PDB entry 7N9Z | electron microscopy, 2.19 A resolution | chains G and I of the 4 polymer chains in the assembly

== Chain G ==
Molecule: Ubiquinol oxidase subunit 2
Organism: Escherichia coli
Reference sequence: A0A024L5V9 (A0A024L5V9_ECOLX); residues 1-315 here = UniProt positions 1-315
Chain sequence (315 residues; row label = number of the first residue in the row):
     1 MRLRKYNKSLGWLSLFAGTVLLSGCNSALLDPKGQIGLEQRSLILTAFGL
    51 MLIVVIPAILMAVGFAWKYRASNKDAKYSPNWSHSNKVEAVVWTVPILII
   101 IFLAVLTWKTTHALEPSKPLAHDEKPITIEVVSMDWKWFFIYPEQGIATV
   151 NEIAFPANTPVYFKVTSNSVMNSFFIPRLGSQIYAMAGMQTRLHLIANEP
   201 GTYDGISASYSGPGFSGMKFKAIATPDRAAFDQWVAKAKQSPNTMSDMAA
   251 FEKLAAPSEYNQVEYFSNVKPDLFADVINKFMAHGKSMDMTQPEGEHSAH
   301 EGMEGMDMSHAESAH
Unresolved in the structure: 1-21, 284-315
Ion coordination: Zn2+: M186, M189 (shared with 1 residue of chain F; M106(I) of chain I)
Small-molecule neighbours: heme o (HEO): M51, V54, V55, A58, P96, I100
What the authors report for this chain:
  - Zn2+ coordination: M186, M189

== Chain I ==
Molecule: Cytochrome o ubiquinol oxidase, subunit IV
Organism: Escherichia coli
Notes: EC 1.10.3.-
Reference sequence: I2RK84 (I2RK84_ECOLX); residue numbers follow UniProt; this construct covers 1-109
Chain sequence (109 residues; each row starts with the number of its first residue):
     1 MSHSTDHSGASHGSVKTYMTGFILSIILTVIPFWMVMTGAASPAVILGTI
    51 LAMAVVQVLVHLVCFLHMNTKSDEGWNMTAFVFTVLIIAILVVGSIWIMW
   101 NLNYNMMMH
Unresolved in the structure: 1-11
Ion coordination: Zn2+: M106 (shared with 1 residue of chain F; M186(G), M189(G) of chain G)
What the authors report for this chain:
  - Zn2+ coordination: M106

== How chain G and chain I interact ==
Pairs across the interface (11):
  M186(G) - M106(I)  hydrophobic
  M189(G) - M106(I)  hydrophobic
  Q190(G) - N105(I)
  Q190(G) - M106(I)  hydrogen bond (backbone-backbone)
  Q190(G) - M107(I)  hydrogen bond (side chain-backbone)
  Q190(G) - M108(I)
  Q190(G) - H109(I)
  T191(G) - M106(I)
  R192(G) - N105(I)  hydrogen bond
  R192(G) - H109(I)
  I278(G) - M108(I)  hydrophobic
Other interface residues (no listed pair), chain G (10 interface residues in all): S117, Y162, F274, A275

== Summary ==
10 residues of chain G face 5 of chain I across their interface, with 3 hydrogen bonds. Among the polar pairs
are Q190(G)-M107(I), R192(G)-N105(I) and Q190(G)-M106(I). Bound to chain G: heme o. The Zn2+ site is built by
M186(G), M189(G) and M106(I). The paper reports Zn2+ coordination by M186(G), M189(G) and M106(I).
Here chain G is Ubiquinol oxidase subunit 2 and chain I is Cytochrome o ubiquinol oxidase, subunit IV, both
from Escherichia coli. Entry 7N9Z (E. coli cytochrome bo3 in MSP nanodisc) was determined by electron
microscopy (same publication as 7CUB, 7CUQ and 7CUW).
